9EUK - chains B and D of the 7 polymer chains in the assembly; structure by electron microscopy, 3.10 A resolution.

# Chain B
Molecule: Baseplate component
Organism: Staphylococcus phage 812
UniProtKB: A0A0U1WF63 (A0A0U1WF63_9CAUD); residues 1-348 here = UniProt positions 1-348
Amino-acid sequence (348 residues; numbered 1 to 348; the number before each row is that of its first residue):
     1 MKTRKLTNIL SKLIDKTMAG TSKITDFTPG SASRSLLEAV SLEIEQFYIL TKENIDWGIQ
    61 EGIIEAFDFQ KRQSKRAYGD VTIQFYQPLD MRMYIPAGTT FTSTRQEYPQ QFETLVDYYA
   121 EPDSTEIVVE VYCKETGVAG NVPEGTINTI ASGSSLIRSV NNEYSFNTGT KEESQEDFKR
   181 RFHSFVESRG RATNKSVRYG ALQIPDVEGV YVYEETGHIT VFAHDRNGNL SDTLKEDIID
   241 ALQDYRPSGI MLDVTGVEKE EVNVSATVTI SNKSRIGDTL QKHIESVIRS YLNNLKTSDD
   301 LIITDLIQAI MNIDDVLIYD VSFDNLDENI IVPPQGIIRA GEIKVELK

# Chain D
Molecule: TmpF
Organism: Staphylococcus phage 812
UniProtKB: A0A0U1WGD3 (A0A0U1WGD3_9CAUD); numbering as in UniProt (aligned over 1-1019)
Amino-acid sequence (1019 residues; row label = number of the first residue in the row):
     1 MANFLKNLHP LLRRDRNKKD NQDPNFALID ALNEEMNQVE KDAIESKLQS SLKTSTSEYL
    61 DKFGDWFGVY RKTDEKDDVY RARIIKYLLL KRGTNNAIID AIKDYLGRDD IDVSVYEPFT
   121 NIFYTNKSHL NGEDHLMGYY YRFAVINVSI GDYFPVEIID VINEFKPAGV TLYVTYDGAS
   181 TIRGGAIIKW DDGLPKIETY QEFDRFTGYD DTFYGHINMN QSKDTDNSSS DIFKTNHSLI
   241 NSLDVLTGSS SVGRQYINYG YVTSYVYNPG MTSSVNQISA STEGRGQEVP TDYYMYTSTK
   301 NNNTVELSMQ TTSGVSYLYN NFNFRDYMSK YRPQVDLQSD EARRIVSDYI KELSIDYYLS
   361 AVIPPDESIE IKLQVYDFSI NRWLTVSINN LSFYEKNIGS NIGYIKDYLN SELNMFTRLE
   421 INAGKRDSVD IKVNYLDLMF YYYERGIYTI KPYKALIENY LDISRETYVE AFKIASLSNG
   481 DIITKTGFQP IGYLKLVGNY ENTIPSTINI VAKDTDNNPI ESNELDVYNT VENRNLLQSY
   541 KGVNTIAREI TSTKEFTVSG WAKEIYSTNY LSKVLKPGKV YTLSFDMEIT GNDPTLKSYS
   601 DNHGIYLYSN TKGIVVNGVK SMERTIGNKV SVTQTFTAPT ITDHRLLIYT GRYTSDGKAS
   661 TPPVFFNTVK ITELKLTEGS SKLEYSPAPE DKPNVIEKGI KFNNILTNIQ TLSINSDTIL
   721 KNVTLYYSYY GDSWVELKTL GNISTGETTE TNNLIDLYGL QTVDYSNINP MSKVSLRSIW
   781 NVKLGELNNQ EGSLSNMPND YFNAVWQDID KLSDIELGSM RMVKDTEGGV FDGATGEIIK
   841 ATLFNVGAYT DLDMLAYTLT NYTEPLTLGS SRLISELKEE LLTSESFNVD NRIKVIDSIY
   901 EELPNTSIIK NGFVEREVTG SKYLDYGLYE PIEDGTRYKL IVEGEFKDNI EFISLYNSNP
   961 NFNETFIYPS EIINGVAEKE FIAKPSTEDK PRLNTDVRIY IRPYDSTISK VRRVELRKV
Unresolved in the structure: 1, 192-1019
Construct notes: conflict Asp191 (Leu in A0A0U1WGD3)

# How chain B and chain D interact
Pairs across the interface (64):
  Met1(B) - Asp42(D)
  Met1(B) - Tyr59(D)
  Lys2(B) - Asp42(D)
  Arg4(B) - Glu35(D)  salt bridge
  Arg4(B) - Val39(D)
  Lys12(B) - Glu34(D)  salt bridge
  Lys12(B) - Glu35(D)  salt bridge
  Leu13(B) - Ala31(D)
  Leu13(B) - Glu35(D)
  Lys16(B) - Asp30(D)  salt bridge
  Lys16(B) - Ala31(D)
  Lys16(B) - Glu34(D)  salt bridge
  Thr17(B) - Ala31(D)
  Gly20(B) - Ala27(D)
  Thr21(B) - Gln22(D)  hydrogen bond (side chain-backbone)
  Thr21(B) - Pro24(D)
  Thr21(B) - Ala27(D)
  Ser22(B) - Gln22(D)  hydrogen bond (backbone-side chain)
  Lys23(B) - Asp20(D)  salt bridge
  Lys23(B) - Gln22(D)
  Ile24(B) - Pro24(D)  hydrophobic
  Ile44(B) - Val39(D)  hydrophobic
  Phe47(B) - Val39(D)  hydrophobic
  Tyr48(B) - Val39(D)
  Tyr48(B) - Asp42(D)  hydrogen bond
  Lys52(B) - Tyr59(D)
  Ile55(B) - Tyr59(D)  hydrophobic
  Asp56(B) - Tyr59(D)
  Asp56(B) - Lys62(D)  salt bridge
  Ile59(B) - Phe63(D)  hydrophobic
  Ile59(B) - Trp66(D)
  Gln60(B) - Trp66(D)
  Gln175(B) - Trp66(D)
  Lys179(B) - Asp65(D)  salt bridge
  Phe182(B) - Trp66(D)
  His183(B) - Asp65(D)
  His183(B) - Trp66(D)  hydrogen bond (side chain-backbone)
  His183(B) - Phe67(D)
  His183(B) - Gly68(D)
  Val186(B) - Phe67(D)
  Glu187(B) - Tyr87(D)  hydrogen bond
  Glu187(B) - Arg92(D)  salt bridge
  Gly190(B) - Arg92(D)
  Ala192(B) - Pro167(D)
  Ala192(B) - Ala168(D)  hydrogen bond (backbone-backbone)
  Thr193(B) - Arg92(D)
  Thr193(B) - Glu164(D)
  Thr193(B) - Phe165(D)
  Thr193(B) - Lys166(D)
  Lys195(B) - Glu164(D)  salt bridge
  Glu214(B) - Lys166(D)  salt bridge
  Glu214(B) - Ala168(D)
  Glu214(B) - Gly169(D)  hydrogen bond (side chain-backbone)
  Glu214(B) - Val170(D)
  Glu215(B) - Gly169(D)
  Thr216(B) - Arg142(D)
  Thr216(B) - Ala144(D)
  Thr216(B) - Gly169(D)
  Thr216(B) - Thr171(D)  hydrogen bond
  Gly217(B) - Ala144(D)
  Gly217(B) - Gly169(D)  hydrogen bond (backbone-backbone)
  Ile219(B) - Ala168(D)
  Pro247(B) - Ala168(D)
  Ile250(B) - Ala168(D)
Interface residues without a listed pair, chain B (46 interface residues in all): Ile9, Leu37, Val40, Ile63, Phe67, Phe178, Arg189, Asn194, His218
Interface residues without a listed pair, chain D (45 interface residues in all): Asp23, Leu28, Leu32, Met36, Gln38, Ala43, Ser46, Gln49, Ser50, Glu58, Tyr70, Leu88, Leu90, Gly93, Phe143, Val145

# Overview
The interface between chain B and chain D involves 46 residues on one side and 45 on the other; the contacts
include 9 hydrogen bonds and 11 salt bridges. Among the polar pairs are Arg4(B)-Glu35(D), Lys12(B)-Glu34(D)
and Lys12(B)-Glu35(D).
Here chain B is Baseplate component and chain D is TmpF, both from Staphylococcus phage 812. Entry 9EUK
(Cryo-EM structure of Staphylococcus aureus bacteriophage phi812 baseplate in the post-contraction state -
sheath initiator, wedge ...) was determined by electron microscopy.
